6ZO9 - chains A and B of the 5 polymer chains in the assembly; structure by X-ray diffraction, 2.70 A resolution.

[Chain A (and B)]
Protein: Multidrug efflux pump subunit AcrB
Source organism: Escherichia coli K-12
Notes: chain B of this document is another copy of the same molecule, construct and numbering; everything in this record applies to it too
UniProtKB: P31224 (ACRB_ECOLI); residue numbers follow UniProt; this construct covers 1-1049
Amino-acid sequence (1057 residues; numbered 1 to 1057; the number before each row is that of its first residue):
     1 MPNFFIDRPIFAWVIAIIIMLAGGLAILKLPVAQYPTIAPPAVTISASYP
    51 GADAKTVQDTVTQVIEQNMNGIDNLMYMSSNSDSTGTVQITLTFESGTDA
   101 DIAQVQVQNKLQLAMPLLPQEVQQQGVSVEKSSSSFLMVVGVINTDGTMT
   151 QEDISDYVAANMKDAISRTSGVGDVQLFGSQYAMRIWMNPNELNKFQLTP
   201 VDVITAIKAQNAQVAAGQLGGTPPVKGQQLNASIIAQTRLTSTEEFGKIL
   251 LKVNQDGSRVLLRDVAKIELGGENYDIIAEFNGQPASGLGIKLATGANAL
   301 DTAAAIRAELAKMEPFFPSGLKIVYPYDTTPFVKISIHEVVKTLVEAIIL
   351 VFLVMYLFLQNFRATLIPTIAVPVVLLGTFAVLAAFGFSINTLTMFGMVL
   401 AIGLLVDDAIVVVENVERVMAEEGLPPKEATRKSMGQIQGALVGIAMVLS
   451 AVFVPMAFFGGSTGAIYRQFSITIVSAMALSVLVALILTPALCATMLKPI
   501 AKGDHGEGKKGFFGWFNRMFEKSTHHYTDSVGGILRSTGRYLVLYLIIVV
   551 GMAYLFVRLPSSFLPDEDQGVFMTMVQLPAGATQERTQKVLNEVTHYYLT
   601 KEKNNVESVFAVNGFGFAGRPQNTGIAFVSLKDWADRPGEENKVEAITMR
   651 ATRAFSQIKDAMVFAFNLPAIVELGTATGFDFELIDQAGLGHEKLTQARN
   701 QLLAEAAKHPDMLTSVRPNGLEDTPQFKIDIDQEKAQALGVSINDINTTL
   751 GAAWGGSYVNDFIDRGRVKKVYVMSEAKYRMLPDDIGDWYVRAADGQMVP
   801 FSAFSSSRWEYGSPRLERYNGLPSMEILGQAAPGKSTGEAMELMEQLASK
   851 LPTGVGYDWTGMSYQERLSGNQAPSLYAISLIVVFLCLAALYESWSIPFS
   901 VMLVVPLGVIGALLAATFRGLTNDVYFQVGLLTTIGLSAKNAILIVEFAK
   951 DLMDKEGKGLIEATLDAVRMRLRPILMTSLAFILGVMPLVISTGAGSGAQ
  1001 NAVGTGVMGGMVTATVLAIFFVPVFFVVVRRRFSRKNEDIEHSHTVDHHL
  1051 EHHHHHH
Disordered / not traced: 1043-1057 (chain B: 1035-1057)
Differences from the reference sequence: engineered mutation P621 (Gly in P31224); expression tag (1050-1057)
Curated features (UniProtKB/Swiss-Prot):
  - mutagenesis: H526 (H526Y: Partially restores chloramphenicol resistance to an AcrZ G30R mutant)
Residues lining bound ligands: phosphatidylethanolamine (PTY): F4, R8, F11, V14, I18
What the authors report for this chain:
  - mutagenesis - I38A, L393A, I466A, F563A, I671A, L674A: decreased growth in response to drugs with low molecular weight (LMW)
  - mutagenesis - F563A: decreased growth in response to fusidic acid (FUA)
  - mutagenesis - F563A: decreased growth in response to novobiocin
  - mutagenesis - F380A/F563A: decreased growth in response to FUA
  - mutagenesis - F380A/F563A: unchanged growth in response to doxorubicin
  - mutagenesis - T934A, L937A: decreased growth in response to erythromycin
  - mutagenesis - T934A, L937A: unchanged growth in response to Doxorubicin
  - mutagenesis - I38A, L393A, I466A, I671A, L674A: decreased growth in response to beta-lactams, linezolid, and phenicols
  - mutagenesis - F380A/F563A, F563A/L674A: abolished growth in response to DDM
  - mutagenesis - F380A/F563A, F563A: decreased growth in response to beta-lactams
  - mutagenesis - F563A: decreased growth in response to phenicols
  - catalytic residues: D407, D408, K940 (citing earlier work)
  - mutagenesis - T934A, L937A: increased growth in response to beta-lactams
  - mutagenesis - T934A, L937A: increased growth in response to novobiocin
  - mutagenesis - A981C: unchanged growth in response to all the tested drugs

[How chain A and chain B interact]
Contacting residue pairs (135; chain A residue first):
  R8(A) with E893(B)
  P9(A) with E893(B)
  I10(A) with A889(B); E893(B), hydrogen bond (backbone-side chain); S894(B); W895(B)
  F11(A) with A890(B); E893(B), hydrogen bond (backbone-side chain)
  V14(A) with L886(B); A890(B)
  I17(A) with L886(B), hydrophobic
  L21(A) with I882(B), hydrophobic; L886(B), hydrophobic
  L25(A) with I879(B), hydrophobic
  D101(A) with D73(B); I102(B); Q106(B), hydrogen bond
  Q104(A) with K110(B)
  V105(A) with V105(B), hydrophobic; N109(B)
  Q108(A) with N109(B), hydrogen bond (side chain-backbone); L113(B)
  Q112(A) with Q112(B)
  Q123(A) with P116(B); L117(B)
  Q124(A) with L117(B)
  V127(A) with L113(B)
  V129(A) with K110(B), hydrogen bond (backbone-side chain)
  K131(A) with D73(B), salt bridge; Q106(B)
  N161(A) with Q687(B)
  D164(A) with Q67(B)
  S167(A) with N70(B); G71(B), hydrogen bond (backbone-backbone)
  R168(A) with M69(B); M78(B); N820(B), hydrogen bond (side chain-backbone); G821(B)
  S170(A) with D73(B); N74(B), hydrogen bond (side chain-backbone)
  A209(A) with I743(B)
  Q210(A) with Q733(B); Q737(B)
  Q213(A) with T56(B), hydrogen bond; T60(B)
  V214(A) with T56(B), hydrogen bond (backbone-side chain); N747(B)
  A215(A) with Y49(B), hydrophobic; P50(B); G51(B); A52(B), hydrophobic; G751(B)
  A216(A) with G51(B), hydrogen bond (backbone-backbone); L750(B); W754(B)
  G217(A) with G51(B), hydrogen bond (backbone-backbone); W754(B); G755(B)
  Q218(A) with S84(B), hydrogen bond (side chain-backbone); Q622(B); W754(B); R780(B)
  L219(A) with F727(B), hydrophobic; W754(B), hydrophobic; M781(B); L782(B); P783(B); W809(B), hydrophobic
  G220(A) with Q622(B), hydrogen bond (backbone-side chain); R780(B); M781(B), hydrogen bond (backbone-backbone)
  G221(A) with R780(B), hydrogen bond (backbone-side chain); M781(B)
  T222(A) with Y275(B); D276(B), hydrogen bond; Q584(B); Q622(B); M774(B)
  P223(A) with W187(B); Y275(B); A777(B); R780(B), hydrogen bond (backbone-side chain)
  P224(A) with Q584(B); A777(B); M781(B), hydrophobic
  V225(A) with A777(B), hydrophobic; K778(B); M781(B), hydrogen bond (backbone-side chain)
  K226(A) with E585(B)
  G227(A) with E585(B), hydrogen bond (backbone-side chain)
  Q228(A) with T583(B), hydrogen bond (backbone-side chain); E585(B); M781(B), hydrogen bond (side chain-backbone)
  Q229(A) with G581(B); T583(B); R586(B)
  L230(A) with T583(B); P783(B)
  N231(A) with G581(B); T583(B); Q622(B), hydrogen bond
  A232(A) with P725(B)
  S233(A) with S84(B), hydrogen bond; Q726(B); F727(B), hydrogen bond (backbone-backbone)
  I234(A) with F727(B); W754(B), hydrophobic
  I235(A) with D53(B); Q726(B); F727(B), hydrogen bond (backbone-backbone); K728(B); I729(B), hydrogen bond (backbone-backbone)
  A236(A) with K728(B), hydrogen bond (backbone-side chain); I729(B)
  Q237(A) with Q733(B); I743(B); N747(B), hydrogen bond
  T238(A) with K728(B)
  L250(A) with E734(B); Q737(B), hydrogen bond (backbone-side chain)
  K252(A) with Q737(B)
  V253(A) with Q737(B)
  R259(A) with E734(B), salt bridge
  K312(A) with D858(B), salt bridge
  F316(A) with Q687(B); G854(B); V855(B); G856(B)
  I763(A) with D59(B)
  G766(A) with Q63(B), hydrogen bond (backbone-side chain)
  R767(A) with Q63(B); Q67(B)
  V768(A) with D59(B); Q63(B), hydrogen bond (backbone-side chain); Q67(B), hydrogen bond (backbone-side chain)
Interface residues without a listed pair, chain A (72 interface residues in all): W13, I18, I102, L111, M115, G126, S128, V172, R239, L251, R765
Interface residues without a listed pair, chain B (81 interface residues in all): K55, V64, I72, L75, T85, A582, A688, G689, E810

[Summary]
The interface between chain A and chain B involves 72 residues on one side and 81 on the other; the contacts
include 33 hydrogen bonds and 3 salt bridges. Among the polar pairs are K131(A)-D73(B), R259(A)-E734(B) and
K312(A)-D858(B). From the paper: catalytic residues D407(A), D408(A) and K940(A); I38A, L393A and I466A of
chain A, among others, reduce growth in response to drugs with low molecular weight (LMW); 11 substitutions
were tested in all.
Chain A and chain B are both Multidrug efflux pump subunit AcrB (Escherichia coli K-12); the structure,
Binding of two rifabutins to the access pocket of AcrB-G621P T protomer, was determined by X-ray diffraction
together with 6ZO5, 6ZO6, 6ZO7, 6ZO8, 6ZOA, 6ZOB and 6 further entries from the same study.
